PDB entry 4DKY | X-ray diffraction, 2.48 A resolution | chain A

[Chain A]
Molecule: DNA-binding protein HU homolog
Source organism: Mycobacterium tuberculosis H37Ra
Notes: fragment: N-terminal Bacterial histone-like domain
UniProtKB: A5U6Z7 (A5U6Z7_MYCTA); residue numbers follow UniProt; this construct covers 1-100
Chain sequence (106 residues; each row starts with the number of its first residue):
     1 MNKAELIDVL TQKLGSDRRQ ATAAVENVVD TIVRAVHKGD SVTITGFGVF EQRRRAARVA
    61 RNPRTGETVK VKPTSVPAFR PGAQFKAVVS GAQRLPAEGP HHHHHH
Unresolved in the structure: 98-106
Sequence notes: expression tag (101-106)
UniProt features mapped onto this chain:
  - modified residue: Lys3 (N6-acetyllysine), Thr43 (Phosphothreonine), Thr45 (Phosphothreonine), Lys72 (N6-acetyllysine), Lys86 (N6-acetyllysine)
  - mutagenesis: Asp17 (D17A: No longer stimulates Top1 relaxation, greatly decreased interaction with Top1), Arg55 (R55A: Reduced binding of DNA and inhibitors. Inhibition of Top1 at high concentrations is reduced; R55E/Q: Loss of DNA-binding, decreased in vitro phosphorylation of N-terminal HupB fragment), Arg58 (R58A: Reduced binding of DNA and inhibitors SD1 and SD4), Thr65 (T65A: Loss of DNA-binding, no change in phosphorylation of N-terminal HupB fragment), Thr68 (T68A: No change in DNA-binding), Thr74 (T74A: Loss of DNA-binding, no change in phosphorylation of N-terminal HupB fragment), Arg80 (R80A: Reduced binding of DNA and inhibitors SD1 and SD4), Lys86 (K86A: Reduced binding of DNA and inhibitors SD1 and SD4)
From the paper describing this entry:
  - self-association interface (contacts with another copy of this molecule): Phe85
  - mutagenesis - R55A, K86A: decreased binding to DNA
  - mutagenesis - R55A, K86A: decreased binding to the inhibitors

[Overview]
UniProt lists 8 mutagenesis sites. The paper reports that R55A and K86A reduce binding to DNA; a
self-association interface involving Phe85.
Chain A is DNA-binding protein HU homolog (Mycobacterium tuberculosis H37Ra); the structure, Crystal structure
Analysis of N terminal region containing the dimerization domain and DNA binding domain of ..., was determined
by X-ray diffraction together with 4PT4 from the same study.
